Entry 8PXT (X-ray diffraction, 2.25 A resolution); this record covers chains A and C of the 3 polymer chains in the assembly.

[Chain A (and C)]
Molecule: Beta-N-acetylhexosaminidase
From: Akkermansia muciniphila
Notes: chain C of this document is another copy of the same molecule, construct and numbering; everything in this record applies to it too
UniProt: B2UN02 (B2UN02_AKKM8); residues 2-647 here correspond to UniProt positions 20-665 (UniProt number = residue number + 18)
Amino-acid sequence (655 residues; row label = number of the first residue in the row):
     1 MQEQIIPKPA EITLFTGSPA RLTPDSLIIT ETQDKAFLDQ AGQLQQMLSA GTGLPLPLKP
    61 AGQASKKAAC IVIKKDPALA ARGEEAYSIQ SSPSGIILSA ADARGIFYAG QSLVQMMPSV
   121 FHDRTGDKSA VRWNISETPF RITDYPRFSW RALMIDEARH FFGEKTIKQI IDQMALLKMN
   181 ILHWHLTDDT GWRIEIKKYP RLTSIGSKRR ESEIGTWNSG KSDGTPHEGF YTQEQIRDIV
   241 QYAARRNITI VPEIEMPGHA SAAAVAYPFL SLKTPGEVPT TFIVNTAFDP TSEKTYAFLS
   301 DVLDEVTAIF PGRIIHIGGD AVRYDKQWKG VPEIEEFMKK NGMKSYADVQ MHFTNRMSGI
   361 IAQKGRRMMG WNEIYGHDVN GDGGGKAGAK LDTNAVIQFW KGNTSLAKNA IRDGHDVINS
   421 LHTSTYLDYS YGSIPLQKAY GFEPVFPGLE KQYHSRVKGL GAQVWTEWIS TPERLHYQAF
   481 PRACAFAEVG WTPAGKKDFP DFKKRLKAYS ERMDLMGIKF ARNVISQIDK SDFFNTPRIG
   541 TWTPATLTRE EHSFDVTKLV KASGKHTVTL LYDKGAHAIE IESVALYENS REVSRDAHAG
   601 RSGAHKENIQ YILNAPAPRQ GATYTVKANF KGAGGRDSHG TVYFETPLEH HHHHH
Not modelled in the structure: 1, 378-387, 648-655 (chain C: 1, 377-388, 648-655)
Differences from the reference sequence: initiating methionine (1); conflict Ala321 (Glu339 in B2UN02); expression tag (648-655)
Metal / ion sites: Na+ site 1: Ser91, Ile135, Thr138; Na+ site 2: Glu450 (shared with Ala244(C) of chain C)
Small-molecule neighbours:
  - 2-acetamido-2-deoxy-beta-D-galactopyranose (NGA), molecule 1: Arg159, Asp188, Trp217, His259, Asp320, Trp371, Trp400, Tyr426, Asp428, Tyr429, Trp465, Glu467
  - 2-acetamido-2-deoxy-beta-D-galactopyranose (NGA), molecule 2: Arg323, Trp400, Lys401, His422, Tyr429
  - 2-acetamido-2-deoxy-beta-D-galactopyranose (NGA), molecule 3: Glu550, Glu582, Asn629, Lys631
  - 2-acetamido-2-deoxy-beta-D-galactopyranose (NGA), molecule 4: Tyr572, Gly575, Ala576, His577, Ala578, Arg601, Gly603, Ala604, Ala633

[Interface between chain A and chain C]
Contacting residue pairs (40):
  Arg124(A) with Thr16(C); Gly17(C), hydrogen bond (backbone-backbone)
  Thr125(A) with Gly17(C); Glu137(C); Thr138(C)
  Gly126(A) with Gly17(C), hydrogen bond (backbone-backbone); Ser18(C); Pro19(C); Glu137(C), hydrogen bond (backbone-backbone)
  Asp127(A) with Pro19(C); Arg21(C); Arg132(C), salt bridge; Asn134(C), hydrogen bond
  Ser129(A) with Arg132(C)
  Ala130(A) with Arg132(C)
  Ile214(A) with Gln620(C); Gly621(C)
  Gly215(A) with Arg619(C), hydrogen bond (backbone-side chain); Gln620(C), hydrogen bond (backbone-backbone); Gly621(C)
  Lys221(A) with Gly621(C), hydrogen bond (side chain-backbone)
  Ser430(A) with Arg591(C)
  Tyr431(A) with Arg591(C)
  Gly432(A) with Arg591(C)
  Trp468(A) with Arg619(C)
  Ser470(A) with Gln620(C), hydrogen bond
  Glu473(A) with Ala617(C)
  Arg474(A) with Glu588(C), salt bridge; Ala617(C), hydrogen bond (side chain-backbone); Arg619(C); Tyr624(C)
  Tyr477(A) with Val593(C); Pro616(C), hydrophobic
  Arg522(A) with Asn614(C)
  Asn523(A) with Val593(C); Ser594(C)
  His605(A) with Glu592(C), salt bridge; Arg595(C), hydrogen bond
  Glu607(A) with Arg595(C), salt bridge; Ala597(C)
Also at the interface, not in a pair above, chain A (25 interface residues in all): Thr216, Asp223, Thr471, Lys519
Also at the interface, not in a pair above, chain C (26 interface residues in all): Ser563, Pro618, Ala622

[In short]
25 residues of chain A and 26 residues of chain C are in contact; the contacts include 10 hydrogen bonds and 4
salt bridges. Polar contacts include Asp127(A)-Arg132(C), Arg474(A)-Glu588(C) and His605(A)-Glu592(C). Ligands
of chain A: 4 copies of 2-acetamido-2-deoxy-beta-D-galactopyranose.
Both chains are Beta-N-acetylhexosaminidase (Akkermansia muciniphila). Entry 8PXT (Targeting extended blood
antigens by Akkermansia muciniphila enzymes unveils a missing link for generating universal donor ...) was
determined by X-ray diffraction together with 8PVS, 8PXU and 8PXV from the same study.
